Entry 1IGJ (X-ray diffraction, 2.50 A resolution); this record covers chains A and B.

# Chain A
Protein: IGG2A-kappa 26-10 fab (light chain)
Source organism: Mus musculus
Notes: antibody fragment or engineered binder
Amino-acid sequence (219 residues; row label = number of the first residue in the row; a row labelled like 27A-27E holds insertion residues (27A, then the next letters in order)):
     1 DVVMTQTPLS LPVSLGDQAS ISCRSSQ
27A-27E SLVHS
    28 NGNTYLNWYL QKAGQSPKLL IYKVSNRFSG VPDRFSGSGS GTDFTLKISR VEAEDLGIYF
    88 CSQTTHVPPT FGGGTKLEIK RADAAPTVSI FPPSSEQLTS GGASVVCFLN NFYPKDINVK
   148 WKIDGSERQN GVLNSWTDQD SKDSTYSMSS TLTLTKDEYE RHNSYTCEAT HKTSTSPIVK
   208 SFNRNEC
Not modelled in the structure: 212-214
Construct notes: conflict Thr7 (Ser in S52028), Leu27B (Ile29 in S52028), Asn34 (Glu39 in S52028), Ala40 (Pro45 in S52028), Ile85 (Val90 in S52028), Phe87 (Tyr92 in S52028), Ser89 (Phe94 in S52028), Thr91 (Gly96 in S52028), Thr92 (Ser97 in S52028), Lys103 (Asn108 in S52028)
Disulfides: Cys23-Cys88, Cys134-Cys194
Residues lining bound ligands: digoxin (DGX): Asn34, Tyr36, Ser89, Thr91, Pro96

# Chain B
Protein: IGG2A-kappa 26-10 fab (heavy chain)
Source organism: Mus musculus
Notes: antibody fragment or engineered binder
Amino-acid sequence (218 residues; numbered 1 to 227 plus 6 insertion-coded residues; 15 numbers in that range are skipped by the numbering (no residue carries them; nothing is unmodelled there); the number before each row is that of its first residue; a row labelled like 82A-82C holds insertion residues (82A, then the next letters in order)):
     1 EVQLQQSGPE LVKPGASVRM SCKSSGYIFT DFYMNWVRQS HGKSLDYIGY IS
   52A P
    53 YSGVTGYNQK FKGKATLTVD KSSSTAYMEL
82A-82C RSL
    83 TSEDSAVYYC AGSSGNKW
100A-100B AM
   101 DYWGHGASVT VSSAKTTAPS VYPLAPVCGD
   133 TTGSSVTLGC LVKGYFPEPV TL
   156 TW
   162 NSGSLSSG
   171 VHTFPAVLQS
   183 DLYTLSSSVT VTSS
   198 TWP
   202 SQSIT
   208 CNVAHPASST KVDKKI
   226 EP
Not modelled in the structure: 1
Construct notes: conflict Lys13 (Arg in S38950), Arg19 (Lys in S38950), Met20 (Ile in S38950), 27 further conflict positions vs the reference (S38950) not listed; insertion (94-95)
Disulfides: Cys22-Cys92, Cys142-Cys208
Residues lining bound ligands: digoxin (DGX): Tyr33, Asn35, Tyr47, Tyr50, Ser95, Trp100, Ala100A, Met100B
From the paper describing this entry:
  - conformationally variable residues (loop rearrangement): Gly97 to Lys99

# How chain A and chain B interact
Residue-residue contacts - 71 pairs, chain A then chain B:
  Asp1(A) - Lys62(B)  salt bridge
  Leu9(A) - Lys43(B)
  His27D(A) - Trp100(B)
  Tyr32(A) - Asn98(B)
  Tyr32(A) - Lys99(B)
  Tyr32(A) - Trp100(B)  hydrophobic
  Asn34(A) - Trp100(B)  hydrogen bond (side chain-backbone)
  Asn34(A) - Ala100A(B)
  Tyr36(A) - Ala100A(B)
  Tyr36(A) - Met100B(B)  hydrogen bond (side chain-backbone)
  Tyr36(A) - Trp103(B)  hydrophobic
  Gln38(A) - Gln39(B)  hydrogen bond
  Gln38(A) - Tyr91(B)
  Ser43(A) - Tyr91(B)
  Ser43(A) - Gly104(B)  hydrogen bond (side chain-backbone)
  Pro44(A) - Trp103(B)
  Leu46(A) - Ala100A(B)  hydrophobic
  Leu46(A) - Met100B(B)
  Leu46(A) - Asp101(B)
  Tyr49(A) - Lys99(B)
  Tyr49(A) - Ala100A(B)  hydrophobic
  Lys50(A) - Asn98(B)
  Phe55(A) - Lys99(B)
  Phe55(A) - Asp101(B)
  Phe87(A) - Gln39(B)
  Phe87(A) - Lys43(B)
  Thr91(A) - Trp100(B)  hydrogen bond (side chain-backbone)
  Val94(A) - Gln61(B)
  Pro95(A) - Asn60(B)
  Pro96(A) - Tyr47(B)
  Phe98(A) - Leu45(B)  hydrophobic
  Phe98(A) - Met100B(B)  hydrophobic
  Gly100(A) - Lys43(B)
  Ser116(A) - Thr139(B)
  Phe118(A) - Leu124(B)
  Phe118(A) - Ala125(B)
  Phe118(A) - Pro126(B)  hydrophobic
  Phe118(A) - Thr139(B)
  Pro119(A) - Val127(B)
  Ser121(A) - Tyr122(B)
  Ser121(A) - Pro123(B)
  Glu123(A) - Tyr122(B)
  Glu123(A) - Pro123(B)
  Glu123(A) - Lys221(B)  salt bridge
  Gln124(A) - Tyr122(B)
  Ser127(A) - Tyr122(B)
  Ser131(A) - Leu143(B)
  Ser131(A) - Lys145(B)
  Val133(A) - Leu124(B)  hydrophobic
  Phe135(A) - Leu124(B)  hydrophobic
  Phe135(A) - Gly141(B)
  Phe135(A) - Ser188(B)
  Phe135(A) - Ser189(B)
  Phe135(A) - Ser190(B)
  Asn137(A) - His172(B)
  Asn137(A) - Phe174(B)
  Asn137(A) - Ser190(B)
  Asn138(A) - His172(B)  hydrogen bond
  Leu160(A) - Thr186(B)
  Asn161(A) - Val177(B)
  Ser162(A) - Phe174(B)
  Ser162(A) - Pro175(B)  hydrogen bond (side chain-backbone)
  Ser162(A) - Val177(B)
  Trp163(A) - Pro175(B)
  Thr164(A) - Phe174(B)
  Ser174(A) - His172(B)
  Ser174(A) - Phe174(B)
  Met175(A) - Phe174(B)
  Ser176(A) - Phe174(B)
  Ser176(A) - Ser188(B)
  Thr180(A) - Lys145(B)  hydrogen bond
Other interface residues (no listed pair), chain A (45 interface residues in all): Gln42, Ile85, Gly101, Ile117
Other interface residues (no listed pair), chain B (39 interface residues in all): Val37, Gly42, Leu140, Gln179

# Overview
45 residues of chain A and 39 residues of chain B are in contact; the contacts include 8 hydrogen bonds and 2
salt bridges. Polar pairs include Asp1(A)-Lys62(B), Glu123(A)-Lys221(B) and Asn34(A)-Trp100(B). Digoxin is
bound between chain A and chain B. From the paper: conformational variability at Gly97(B).
Here chain A is IGG2A-kappa 26-10 fab (light chain) and chain B is IGG2A-kappa 26-10 fab (heavy chain), both
from Mus musculus. Entry 1IGJ (26-10 fab:digoxin complex-affinity and specificity due to surface
complementarity) was determined by X-ray diffraction together with 1IGI from the same study.
